8P0W - chains G and I of the 12 polymer chains in the assembly; structure by electron microscopy, 2.90 A resolution.

== Chain G ==
Protein: COMM domain-containing protein 7
Organism: Homo sapiens
UniProt: Q86VX2 (COMD7_HUMAN); numbering as in UniProt (aligned over 1-200)
Chain sequence (200 residues; row label = number of the first residue in the row):
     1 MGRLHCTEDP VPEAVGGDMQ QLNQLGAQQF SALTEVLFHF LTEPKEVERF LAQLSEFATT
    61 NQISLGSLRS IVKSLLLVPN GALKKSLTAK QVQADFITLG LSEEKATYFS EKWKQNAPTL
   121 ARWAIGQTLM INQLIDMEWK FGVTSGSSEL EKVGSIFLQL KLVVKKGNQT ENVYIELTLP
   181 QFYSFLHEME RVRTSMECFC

== Chain I ==
Protein: COMM domain-containing protein 9
Organism: Homo sapiens
UniProt: Q9P000 (COMD9_HUMAN); numbering as in UniProt (aligned over 1-198)
Chain sequence (198 residues; row label = number of the first residue in the row):
     1 MAALTAEHFA ALQSLLKASS KDVVRQLCQE SFSSSALGLK KLLDVTCSSL SVTQEEAEEL
    61 LQALHRLTRL VAFRDLSSAE AILALFPENF HQNLKNLLTK IILEHVSTWR TEAQANQISL
   121 PRLVDLDWRV DIKTSSDSIS RMAVPTCLLQ MKIQEDPSLC GDKPSISAVT VELSKETLDT
   181 MLDGLGRIRD QLSAVASK
UniProt features mapped onto this chain:
  - modified residue: Ala-2 (N-acetylalanine)

== Chain G / chain I interface ==
Contacting residue pairs (84; chain G residue first):
  Lys-84(G) / Asp-137(I)  hydrogen bond (side chain-backbone)
  Lys-84(G) / Ser-138(I)
  Lys-84(G) / Ile-139(I)
  Lys-84(G) / Ser-140(I)  hydrogen bond (backbone-side chain)
  Lys-85(G) / Ser-140(I)  hydrogen bond (backbone-side chain)
  Ala-124(G) / Ile-139(I)
  Ile-125(G) / Ile-139(I)  hydrophobic
  Thr-128(G) / Ser-136(I)  hydrogen bond
  Thr-128(G) / Met-142(I)
  Met-130(G) / Glu-172(I)
  Ile-131(G) / Thr-170(I)
  Ile-131(G) / Glu-172(I)  hydrogen bond (backbone-side chain)
  Asn-132(G) / Thr-170(I)  hydrogen bond (side chain-backbone)
  Asn-132(G) / Val-171(I)
  Asn-132(G) / Glu-172(I)  hydrogen bond (backbone-backbone)
  Gln-133(G) / Glu-172(I)
  Leu-134(G) / Val-171(I)  hydrophobic
  Leu-134(G) / Glu-172(I)  hydrogen bond (backbone-backbone)
  Leu-134(G) / Leu-173(I)  hydrophobic
  Met-137(G) / Met-181(I)  hydrophobic
  Trp-139(G) / Ile-188(I)  hydrophobic
  Phe-141(G) / Ile-188(I)  hydrophobic
  Phe-141(G) / Gln-191(I)
  Thr-144(G) / Gln-117(I)
  Ser-147(G) / Phe-73(I)
  Ser-147(G) / Gln-117(I)
  Ser-148(G) / Phe-73(I)
  Glu-149(G) / Phe-73(I)
  Leu-150(G) / Ala-72(I)
  Leu-150(G) / Phe-73(I)
  Leu-150(G) / Arg-110(I)
  Glu-151(G) / Phe-73(I)  hydrogen bond (backbone-backbone)
  Lys-152(G) / Arg-110(I)  hydrogen bond (backbone-side chain)
  Val-153(G) / Gln-114(I)
  Val-153(G) / Gln-117(I)
  Ser-155(G) / Gln-114(I)  hydrogen bond
  Leu-158(G) / Ile-188(I)  hydrophobic
  Gln-159(G) / Leu-120(I)
  Leu-162(G) / Met-151(I)  hydrophobic
  Val-164(G) / Val-171(I)  hydrophobic
  Val-173(G) / Ile-153(I)  hydrophobic
  Tyr-174(G) / Pro-121(I)
  Ile-175(G) / Pro-121(I)
  Ile-175(G) / Leu-123(I)  hydrophobic
  Ile-175(G) / Met-151(I)  hydrophobic
  Ile-175(G) / Ile-153(I)  hydrophobic
  Glu-176(G) / Ser-119(I)
  Glu-176(G) / Leu-120(I)
  Glu-176(G) / Pro-121(I)  hydrogen bond (backbone-backbone)
  Glu-176(G) / Arg-122(I)
  Glu-176(G) / Leu-123(I)  hydrogen bond (backbone-backbone)
  Gln-181(G) / Leu-123(I)  hydrogen bond (side chain-backbone)
  Phe-182(G) / Leu-185(I)
  Phe-182(G) / Ile-188(I)  hydrophobic
  Tyr-183(G) / Arg-189(I)
  Tyr-183(G) / Leu-192(I)
  Phe-185(G) / Leu-126(I)  hydrophobic
  Phe-185(G) / Leu-185(I)  hydrophobic
  Leu-186(G) / Leu-182(I)  hydrophobic
  Leu-186(G) / Leu-185(I)  hydrophobic
  Leu-186(G) / Arg-189(I)
  Glu-188(G) / Trp-128(I)  hydrogen bond
  Met-189(G) / Leu-149(I)  hydrophobic
  Met-189(G) / Leu-173(I)  hydrophobic
  Met-189(G) / Leu-178(I)  hydrophobic
  Met-189(G) / Met-181(I)  hydrophobic
  Met-189(G) / Leu-182(I)
  Glu-190(G) / Arg-189(I)  salt bridge
  Arg-191(G) / Trp-128(I)
  Val-192(G) / Trp-128(I)  hydrophobic
  Val-192(G) / Cys-147(I)  hydrophobic
  Val-192(G) / Leu-178(I)  hydrophobic
  Arg-193(G) / Leu-178(I)
  Arg-193(G) / Asp-179(I)  salt bridge
  Arg-193(G) / Leu-182(I)
  Ser-195(G) / Trp-128(I)
  Ser-195(G) / Val-130(I)
  Met-196(G) / Val-130(I)  hydrophobic
  Met-196(G) / Pro-145(I)
  Met-196(G) / Lys-175(I)
  Met-196(G) / Leu-178(I)  hydrophobic
  Glu-197(G) / Lys-175(I)  salt bridge
  Phe-199(G) / Ile-132(I)  hydrophobic
  Phe-199(G) / Pro-145(I)  hydrophobic
Also at the interface, not in a pair above, chain G (48 interface residues in all): Leu-160, Leu-177, Leu-179
Also at the interface, not in a pair above, chain I (51 interface residues in all): Arg-74, Ala-113, Asn-116, Lys-133, Val-144, Thr-146, Leu-148, Val-169, Ser-174, Thr-177, Gly-184, Gly-186

== Overview ==
The interface between chain G and chain I involves 48 residues on one side and 51 on the other, with 15
hydrogen bonds and 3 salt bridges. Polar contacts include Glu-190(G)/Arg-189(I), Arg-193(G)/Asp-179(I) and
Glu-197(G)/Lys-175(I).
Here chain G is COMM domain-containing protein 7 and chain I is COMM domain-containing protein 9, both from
Homo sapiens. Entry 8P0W (Structure of the human Commander complex COMMD ring) was determined by electron
microscopy, deposited together with 8P0V and 8P0X.
